Entry 5ZVS (electron microscopy, 3.80 A resolution); this record covers chains A and 2 of the 12 polymer chains in the assembly.

== Chain A ==
Molecule: VP3
Source organism: Grass carp reovirus
UniProtKB: Q9E3V8 (Q9E3V8_9REOV); residue numbers follow UniProt; this construct covers 1-1214
Amino-acid sequence (1214 residues; each row starts with the number of its first residue):
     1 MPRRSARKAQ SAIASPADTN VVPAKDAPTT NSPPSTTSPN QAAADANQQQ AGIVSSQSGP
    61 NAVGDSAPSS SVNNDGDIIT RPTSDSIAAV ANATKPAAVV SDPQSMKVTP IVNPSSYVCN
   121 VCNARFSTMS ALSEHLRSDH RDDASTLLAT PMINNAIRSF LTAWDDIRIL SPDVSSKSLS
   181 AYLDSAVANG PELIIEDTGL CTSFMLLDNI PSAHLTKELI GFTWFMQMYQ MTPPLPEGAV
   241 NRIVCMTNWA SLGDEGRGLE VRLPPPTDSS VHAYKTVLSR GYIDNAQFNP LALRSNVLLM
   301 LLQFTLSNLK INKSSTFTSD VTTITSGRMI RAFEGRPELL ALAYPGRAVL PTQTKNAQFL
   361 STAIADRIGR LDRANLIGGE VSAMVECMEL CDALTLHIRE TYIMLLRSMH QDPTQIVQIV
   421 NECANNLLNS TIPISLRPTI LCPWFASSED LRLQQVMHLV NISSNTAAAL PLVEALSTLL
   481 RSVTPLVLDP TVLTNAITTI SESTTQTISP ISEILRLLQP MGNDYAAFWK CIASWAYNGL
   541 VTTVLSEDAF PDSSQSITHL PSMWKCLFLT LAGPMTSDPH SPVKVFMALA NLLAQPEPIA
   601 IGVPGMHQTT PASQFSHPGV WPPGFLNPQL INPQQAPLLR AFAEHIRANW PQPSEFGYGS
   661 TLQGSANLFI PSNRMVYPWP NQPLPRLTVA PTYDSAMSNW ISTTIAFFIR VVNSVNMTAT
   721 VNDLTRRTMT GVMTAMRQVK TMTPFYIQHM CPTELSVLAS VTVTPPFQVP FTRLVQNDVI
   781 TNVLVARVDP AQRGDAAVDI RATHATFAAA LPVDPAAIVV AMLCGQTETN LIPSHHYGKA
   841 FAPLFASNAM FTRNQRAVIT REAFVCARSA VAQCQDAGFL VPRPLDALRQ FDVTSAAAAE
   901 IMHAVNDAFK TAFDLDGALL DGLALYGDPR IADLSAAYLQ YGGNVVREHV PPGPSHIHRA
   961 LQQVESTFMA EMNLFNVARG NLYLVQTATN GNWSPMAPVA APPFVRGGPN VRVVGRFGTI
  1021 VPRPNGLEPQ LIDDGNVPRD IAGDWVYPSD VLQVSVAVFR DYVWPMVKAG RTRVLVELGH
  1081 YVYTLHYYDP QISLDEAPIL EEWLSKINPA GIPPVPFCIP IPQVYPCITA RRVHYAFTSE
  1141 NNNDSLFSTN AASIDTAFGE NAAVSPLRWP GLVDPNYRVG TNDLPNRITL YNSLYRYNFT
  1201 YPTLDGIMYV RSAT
Disordered / not traced: 1-148, 334-336, 1212-1214

== Chain 2 ==
Molecule: VP2
Source organism: Grass carp reovirus
UniProtKB: Q9E3V9 (Q9E3V9_9REOV); numbering as in UniProt (aligned over 1-1274)
Amino-acid sequence (1274 residues; numbered 1 to 1274; the number before each row is that of its first residue):
     1 MEELFNALPQ PLQQLSLALA GEIPLTDHIF EQAASTWHVQ PRSLTYKLLD HIPFATPVVV
    61 PPSIYHSLDW SKCFAVNQDR VERIPTIDNP DDVYVPNSDI GPLLTSLHTI PDYGFLHPTI
   121 ENDATTLRAE RARCASTFYK IASSQARQVK LDPIRMLGFL LLVQARPRVP SGLVTDQPTR
   181 RDPTLSPALH AIWQVMQYYK VAGVYYAPAL VVPSGAIWWI PPPGKRNVVS VQYLLTDLIS
   241 LAILAHMTDM SPTLELTGVL MYLRAASSHS YAYTLLQMKS VFPALSLRSM YRNKGFGGKA
   301 PAIEWTEPRS KYKFRWTGVT QLHDGLRPRS PSMDVPTLET LAKYELVDIG HTIIRERNAH
   361 PQHNHDSVRF VRDVMALTSG MYLVRQPTMS VLREYSQVPD IKDPIPPSAW TGPIGNVRYL
   421 LPSVQGPARH LYDTWRAAAR QIAQDPQWHD PLNQAIMRAQ YVTARGGSSA SLKFALKVTG
   481 IVLPEYDDSK VKKSSKIYQA AQIARIAFML LIAAIHAEVT MGIRNQVQRR ARSIMPLNVI
   541 QQAISAPHTL VANYINKHMN LSTTSGSVVT DKVIPLILYA STPPNTVVNV DIKACDASIT
   601 YNYFLSVICG AMHEGFEVGN ADAAFMGVPS TIVSDRRSPV APYSRPISGL QTMVQHLADL
   661 YAAGFRYSVS DAFSSGNKFS FPTSTFPSGS TATSTEHTAN NSTMMEYFLN VHAPSHVKSA
   721 SLKRILTDMT IQRNYVCQGD DGILLLPHEA ASKISADDMN ELLTCLRDYG QLFGWNYDID
   781 WSDTAEYLKL YALMGCRIPN TSRHPPVGKE YAAPQTDEIW PSLIDIVIGH HLNGVTDVLN
   841 WREWLRFSWA FACYSSRGGY TNPRGQSFSA QYPWWTFVYL GIPPILLPGQ TPFIHSCYMP
   901 PGDQGMFSIL NGWRDWLISH ASTTLPPLRH NHPVWGLSDV PSLLSQFGVY AGYHAAQHYR
   961 RPKPAPETAS SDSINQITSD LTEYLFYDSA LKARVMKGRY NWERLSSSLS LNVGSRVPSL
  1021 FDVPGKWVAA GRDAEKPPPS SVEDMFTSLN RCIRRPTHSF SRLLELYLRV HVALGESIPL
  1081 AIDPDVPQVA GADPANDDHW FKYTCLGDIP SATRNYFGES LFVGRVVSGL DVEAVDATLL
  1141 RLKILGAPPE AFIAVLNGIG MSDSEAHQIA GRISLANAQL VQIARVVHLS IPSSWMTLNT
  1201 GPYIHHHAYD FKPGITQPSA KSRDKSIWMS PILKLLCTSY AMTVAGPVRT SIVTEIDGSA
  1261 AALSGNLRVW MRDV
Disordered / not traced: 1-2, 526-537, 560-567, 688-693, 1274
Covalent attachments: covalent link Lys-496/Tyr-498
From the paper describing this entry:
  - conformationally variable residues (order/disorder transition): Asp-488 to Lys-492, Asn-560 to Ser-567, Ser-688 to Thr-693, Lys-963 to Ser-979

== Interface between chain A and chain 2 ==
Pairs across the interface (51):
  Ser-178(A) / Leu-421(2)
  Leu-179(A) / Ser-638(2)
  Tyr-182(A) / Arg-637(2)  hydrogen bond (side chain-backbone)
  Tyr-182(A) / Ser-638(2)
  Ser-185(A) / Arg-637(2)  hydrogen bond
  Ser-185(A) / Arg-645(2)
  Val-187(A) / Arg-645(2)
  Ala-467(A) / Arg-440(2)
  Leu-470(A) / Arg-440(2)
  Leu-470(A) / Gln-444(2)
  Leu-470(A) / Val-618(2)  hydrophobic
  Pro-471(A) / Val-618(2)
  Glu-474(A) / Gln-444(2)
  Glu-474(A) / Val-618(2)
  Thr-478(A) / Asn-620(2)
  Pro-490(A) / Ser-1164(2)
  Pro-490(A) / Gln-1168(2)
  Thr-491(A) / Ser-1164(2)
  Thr-494(A) / His-1167(2)
  Thr-494(A) / Gln-1168(2)
  Asn-495(A) / His-1167(2)
  Thr-498(A) / Gly-1171(2)
  Thr-504(A) / Ile-1227(2)
  Gln-506(A) / Ala-1176(2)
  Thr-507(A) / Ala-1176(2)
  Thr-507(A) / Asn-1177(2)  hydrogen bond (backbone-backbone)
  Ser-509(A) / Ala-1176(2)
  Ser-512(A) / Arg-1172(2)  hydrogen bond (side chain-backbone)
  Ser-512(A) / Asn-1177(2)  hydrogen bond
  Leu-515(A) / Gly-1171(2)
  Leu-515(A) / Arg-1172(2)  hydrogen bond (backbone-side chain)
  Arg-516(A) / Arg-1172(2)
  Arg-516(A) / Asn-1177(2)  hydrogen bond
  Leu-518(A) / Gln-1168(2)
  Leu-518(A) / Arg-1172(2)
  Gln-519(A) / Gln-1168(2)
  Pro-520(A) / Glu-1165(2)
  Pro-520(A) / Gln-1168(2)
  Pro-520(A) / Arg-1172(2)
  Met-521(A) / Arg-1125(2)  hydrogen bond (backbone-side chain)
  Gly-522(A) / Arg-1125(2)
  Gly-522(A) / Glu-1165(2)
  Asn-523(A) / Pro-446(2)
  Asp-524(A) / Pro-446(2)
  Asp-524(A) / Asp-450(2)
  Tyr-525(A) / Gln-1168(2)
  Ala-526(A) / Pro-446(2)  hydrophobic
  Lys-530(A) / Gln-444(2)
  Asp-907(A) / Val-640(2)
  Thr-911(A) / Val-640(2)
  Asp-916(A) / Tyr-643(2)
Other interface residues (no listed pair), chain A (40 interface residues in all): Ser-171, Leu-183, Glu-502, Glu-513, Lys-910
Other interface residues (no listed pair), chain 2 (31 interface residues in all): His-449, Asn-453, Pro-639, Ala-641, Pro-646, Phe-1122, Asp-1163, Ile-1169, Ser-1174
Interface features reported in the paper:
  - interface residues, chain A: Met-521(A)

== Summary ==
The interface between chain A and chain 2 involves 40 residues on one side and 31 on the other, with 8
hydrogen bonds. Among the polar pairs are Tyr-182(A)/Arg-637(2), Ser-185(A)/Arg-637(2) and
Ser-512(A)/Arg-1172(2). From the paper: the interface residue Met-521(A); conformational variability at
Asp-488(2), Asn-560(2) and Ser-688(2) among others.
Chain A is VP3 and chain 2 is VP2, both from Grass carp reovirus; the structure, Structure of RNA polymerase
complex and genome within a dsRNA virus provides insights into the mechanisms ..., was determined by electron
microscopy, deposited together with 5ZVT.
